PDB entry 5BMV | X-ray diffraction, 2.50 A resolution | chains C and D of the 6 polymer chains in the assembly

[Chain C]
Molecule: Tubulin alpha-1B chain
Source organism: Bos taurus
UniProtKB: P81947 (TBA1B_BOVIN); residues 1-451 here = UniProt positions 1-451
Sequence (451 residues; numbered 1 to 451; the number before each row is that of its first residue):
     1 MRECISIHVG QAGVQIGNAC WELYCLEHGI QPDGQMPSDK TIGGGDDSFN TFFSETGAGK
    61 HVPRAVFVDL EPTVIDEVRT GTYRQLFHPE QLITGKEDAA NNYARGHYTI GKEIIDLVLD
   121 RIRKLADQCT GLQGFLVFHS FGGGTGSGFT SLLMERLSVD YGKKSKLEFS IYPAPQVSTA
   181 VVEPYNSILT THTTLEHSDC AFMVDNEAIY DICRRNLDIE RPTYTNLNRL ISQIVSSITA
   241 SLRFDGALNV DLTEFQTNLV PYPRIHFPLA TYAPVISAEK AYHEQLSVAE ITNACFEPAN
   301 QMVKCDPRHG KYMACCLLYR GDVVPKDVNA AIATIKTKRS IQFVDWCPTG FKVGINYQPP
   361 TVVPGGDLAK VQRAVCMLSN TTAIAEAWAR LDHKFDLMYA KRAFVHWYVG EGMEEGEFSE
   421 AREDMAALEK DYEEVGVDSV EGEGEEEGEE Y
Not modelled in the structure: 441-451
Ion coordination: Ca2+: D39, T41, G44, E55
Residues lining bound ligands:
  - GTP: G10, Q11, A12, Q15, I16, D69, E71, D98, A99, A100, N101, S140, G142, G143, G144, T145, G146, I171, P173, V177, S178, T179, E183, N206, Y224, L227, N228, I231
  - vinblastine (VLB; (2alpha,2'beta,3beta,4alpha,5beta)-vincaleukoblastine): L248, P325, K326, V328, N329, I332, A333, K336, F351, V353, I355
From the paper describing this entry:
  - binding site for vinblastine: N329

[Chain D]
Molecule: Tubulin beta chain
Source organism: Sus scrofa
UniProtKB: P02554 (TBB_PIG); the author numbering skips numbers that UniProt does not, so the offset changes along the chain: 1-42 = UniProt 1-42; 45-360 = UniProt 43-358; 369-455 = UniProt 359-445
Sequence (445 residues; each row starts with the number of its first residue; note: 10 numbers in that range are skipped by the numbering (no residue carries them; nothing is unmodelled there)):
     1 MREIVHIQAG QCGNQIGAKF WEVISDEHGI DPTGSYHGDS DL
    45 QLERINVYYN EAAGNKYVPR AILVDLEPGT MDSVRSGPFG QIFRPDNFVF GQSGAGNNWA
   105 KGHYTEGAEL VDSVLDVVRK ESESCDCLQG FQLTHSLGGG TGSGMGTLLI SKIREEYPDR
   165 IMNTFSVVPS PKVSDTVVEP YNATLSVHQL VENTDETYCI DNEALYDICF RTLKLTTPTY
   225 GDLNHLVSAT MSGVTTCLRF PGQLNADLRK LAVNMVPFPR LHFFMPGFAP LTSRGSQQYR
   285 ALTVPELTQQ MFDAKNMMAA CDPRHGRYLT VAAVFRGRMS MKEVDEQMLN VQNKNSSYFV
   345 EWIPNNVKTA VCDIPP
   369 RGLKMSATFI GNSTAIQELF KRISEQFTAM FRRKAFLHWY TGEGMDEMEF TEAESNMNDL
   429 VSEYQQYQDA TADEQGEFEE EGEEDEA
Not modelled in the structure: 277-285, 442-455
Residues lining bound ligands: GDP: G10, Q11, C12, Q15, I16, A99, G100, N101, S140, G142, G143, G144, T145, G146, S147, V171, P173, V177, S178, E183, N206, L209, Y224, L227, N228
UniProt features mapped onto this chain:
  - motif: M1 to I4 (MREI motif)
  - binding site (GTP): Q11, E71, S140, G144, T145, G146, N206, N228
  - binding site (Mg(2+)): E71
  - modified residue: S40 (Phosphoserine), K60 (N6-acetyllysine), S174 (Phosphoserine), T287 (Phosphothreonine), T292 (Phosphothreonine), R320 (Omega-N-methylarginine), E448 (5-glutamyl polyglutamate)
  - cross-link (Glycyl lysine isopeptide (Lys-Gly)): K60 (interchain with G-Cter in ubiquitin), K326 (interchain with G-Cter in ubiquitin)
From the paper describing this entry:
  - binding site for vinblastine: D179

[How chain C and chain D interact]
Residue-residue contacts (54):
  Q11(C) with Q247(D), hydrogen bond
  K96(C) with R2(D); D130(D), salt bridge
  E97(C) with R2(D), salt bridge; C131(D); R164(D), salt bridge
  D98(C) with D251(D); K254(D), salt bridge
  A100(C) with R253(D); K254(D); V257(D)
  N101(C) with K254(D)
  R105(C) with R253(D)
  P175(C) with N349(D)
  S178(C) with K352(D), hydrogen bond
  T179(C) with L248(D); N258(D), hydrogen bond (backbone-side chain)
  A180(C) with N258(D)
  V181(C) with N258(D), hydrogen bond (backbone-side chain); I347(D), hydrophobic; P348(D)
  Y210(C) with D329(D)
  E220(C) with K326(D)
  R221(C) with M325(D); K326(D); D329(D), salt bridge
  Y224(C) with Q247(D)
  K394(C) with P348(D); N349(D), hydrogen bond
  L397(C) with E345(D); W346(D); P348(D), hydrophobic
  M398(C) with W346(D), hydrogen bond (backbone-backbone); P348(D)
  K401(C) with F262(D); W346(D); A438(D); T439(D), hydrogen bond (side chain-backbone)
  R402(C) with F262(D)
  A403(C) with P261(D); F262(D), hydrophobic
  F404(C) with V257(D); N258(D); V260(D); P261(D), hydrogen bond (backbone-backbone); T314(D); I347(D), hydrophobic
  H406(C) with V260(D); P261(D), hydrogen bond (side chain-backbone); F262(D); P263(D)
  W407(C) with A256(D), hydrophobic; V257(D), hydrophobic; V260(D), hydrogen bond (side chain-backbone)
Other interface residues (no listed pair), chain C (26 interface residues in all): V182
Other interface residues (no listed pair), chain D (31 interface residues in all): I165, N350, A440

[Overview]
The interface between chain C and chain D involves 26 residues on one side and 31 on the other, with 10
hydrogen bonds and 5 salt bridges. Polar contacts include K96(C)-D130(D), E97(C)-R2(D) and E97(C)-R164(D).
Bound to chain C: GTP and vinblastine. From the paper: a binding site for vinblastine at N329(C) and D179(D).
Here chain C is Tubulin alpha-1B chain (Bos taurus) and chain D is Tubulin beta chain (Sus scrofa). Entry 5BMV
(CRYSTAL STRUCTURE OF TUBULIN-STATHMIN-TTL-Vinblastine COMPLEX) was determined by X-ray diffraction (same
publication as 4ZHQ, 4ZI7 and 4ZOL).
